PDB entry 6UQ3 | X-ray diffraction, 3.47 A resolution | chains A and H of the 13 polymer chains in the assembly

# Chain A
Name: DNA-directed RNA polymerase II subunit RPB1
From: Saccharomyces cerevisiae (strain ATCC 204508 / S288c)
Notes: EC 2.7.7.6
UniProtKB: P04050 (RPB1_YEAST); residue numbers follow UniProt; this construct covers 1-1733
Chain sequence (1733 residues; row label = number of the first residue in the row):
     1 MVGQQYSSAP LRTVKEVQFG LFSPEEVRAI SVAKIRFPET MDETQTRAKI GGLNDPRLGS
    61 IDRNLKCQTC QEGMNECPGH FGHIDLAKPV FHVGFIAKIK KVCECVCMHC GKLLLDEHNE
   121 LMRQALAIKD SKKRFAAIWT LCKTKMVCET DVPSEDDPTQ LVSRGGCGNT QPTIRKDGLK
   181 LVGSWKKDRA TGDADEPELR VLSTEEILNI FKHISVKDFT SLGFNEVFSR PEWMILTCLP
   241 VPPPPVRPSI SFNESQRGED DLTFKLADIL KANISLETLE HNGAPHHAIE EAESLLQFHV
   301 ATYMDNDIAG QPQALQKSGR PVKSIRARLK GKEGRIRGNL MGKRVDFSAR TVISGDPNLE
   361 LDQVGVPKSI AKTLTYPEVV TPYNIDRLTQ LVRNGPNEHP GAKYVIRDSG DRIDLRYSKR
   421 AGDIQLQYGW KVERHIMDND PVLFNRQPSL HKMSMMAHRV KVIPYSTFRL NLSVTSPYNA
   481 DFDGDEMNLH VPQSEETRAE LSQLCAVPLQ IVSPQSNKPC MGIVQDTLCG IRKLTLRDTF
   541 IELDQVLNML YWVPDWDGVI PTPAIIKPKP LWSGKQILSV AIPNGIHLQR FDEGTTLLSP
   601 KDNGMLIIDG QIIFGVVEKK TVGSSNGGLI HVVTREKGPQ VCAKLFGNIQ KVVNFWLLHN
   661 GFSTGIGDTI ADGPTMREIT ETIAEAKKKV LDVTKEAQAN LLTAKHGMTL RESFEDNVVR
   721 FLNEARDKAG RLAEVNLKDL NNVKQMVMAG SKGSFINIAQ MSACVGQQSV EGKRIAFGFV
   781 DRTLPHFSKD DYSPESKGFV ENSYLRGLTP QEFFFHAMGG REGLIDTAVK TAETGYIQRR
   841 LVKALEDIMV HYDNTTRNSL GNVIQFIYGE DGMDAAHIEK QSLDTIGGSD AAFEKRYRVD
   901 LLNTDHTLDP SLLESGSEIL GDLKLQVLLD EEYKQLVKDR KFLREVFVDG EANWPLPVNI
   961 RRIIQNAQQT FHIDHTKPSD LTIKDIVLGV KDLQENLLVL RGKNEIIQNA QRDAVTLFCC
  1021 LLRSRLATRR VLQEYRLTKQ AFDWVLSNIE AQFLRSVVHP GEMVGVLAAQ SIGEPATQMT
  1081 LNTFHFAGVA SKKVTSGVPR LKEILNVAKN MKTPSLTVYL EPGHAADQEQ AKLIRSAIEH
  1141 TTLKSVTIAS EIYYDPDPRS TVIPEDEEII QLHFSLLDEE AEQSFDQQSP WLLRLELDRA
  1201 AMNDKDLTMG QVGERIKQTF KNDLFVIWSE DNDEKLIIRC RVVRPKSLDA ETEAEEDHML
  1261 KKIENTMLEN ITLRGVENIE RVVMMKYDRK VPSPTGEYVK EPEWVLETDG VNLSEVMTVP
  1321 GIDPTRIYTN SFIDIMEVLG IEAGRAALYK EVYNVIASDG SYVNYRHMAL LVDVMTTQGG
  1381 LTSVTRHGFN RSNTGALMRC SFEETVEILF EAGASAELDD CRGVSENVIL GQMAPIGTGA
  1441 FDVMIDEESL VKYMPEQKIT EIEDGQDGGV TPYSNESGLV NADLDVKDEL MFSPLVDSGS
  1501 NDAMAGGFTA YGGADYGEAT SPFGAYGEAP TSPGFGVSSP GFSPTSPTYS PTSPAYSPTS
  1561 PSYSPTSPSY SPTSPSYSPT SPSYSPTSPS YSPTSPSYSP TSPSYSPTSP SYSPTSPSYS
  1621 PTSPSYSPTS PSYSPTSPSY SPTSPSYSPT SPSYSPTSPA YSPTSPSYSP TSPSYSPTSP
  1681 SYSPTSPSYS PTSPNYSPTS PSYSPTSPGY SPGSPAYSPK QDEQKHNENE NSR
Unresolved in the structure: 1-2, 154-160, 187-198, 250-256, 1082-1091, 1177-1186, 1244-1256, 1447-1733
Cystine bridges: Cys105-Cys142
Bound ions: Zn2+ site 1: Cys67, Cys70, Cys77, His80; Zn2+ site 2: Cys107, Cys110, Cys167; Mg2+: Asp483, Asp485 (shared with 1 residue of chain R)
UniProt features mapped onto this chain:
  - region: Pro248 to Asp260 (Lid loop), Asn306 to Lys323 (Rudder loop), Pro810 to Glu822 (Bridging helix)
  - binding site (Zn(2+)): Cys67, Cys70, Cys77, His80, Cys107, Cys110, Cys148, Cys167
  - binding site (Mg(2+)): Asp481, Asp483, Asp485
  - modified residue: Thr1471 (Phosphothreonine)
  - cross-link (Glycyl lysine isopeptide (Lys-Gly)): Lys695 (interchain with G-Cter in ubiquitin), Lys1246 (interchain with G-Cter in ubiquitin), Lys1350 (interchain with G-Cter in ubiquitin)
  - natural variant: Ser1653 to Pro1659 (deletion: In strain: A364A)
  - mutagenesis: Lys1246 (K1246R: Impairs ubiquitination during transcription stress)
Reported in the primary citation:
  - binding site for Template strand DNA: Pro448, Thr831

# Chain H
Name: DNA-directed RNA polymerases I, II, and III subunit RPABC3
From: Saccharomyces cerevisiae (strain ATCC 204508 / S288c)
UniProtKB: P20436 (RPAB3_YEAST); residues 1-146 here = UniProt positions 1-146
Chain sequence (146 residues; numbered 1 to 146; the number before each row is that of its first residue):
     1 MSNTLFDDIF QVSEVDPGRY NKVCRIEAAS TTQDQCKLTL DINVELFPVA AQDSLTVTIA
    61 SSLNLEDTPA NDSSATRSWR PPQAGDRSLA DDYDYVMYGT AYKFEEVSKD LIAVYYSFGG
   121 LLMRLEGNYR NLNNLKQENA YLLIRR
Unresolved in the structure: 1, 64-75
UniProt features mapped onto this chain:
  - region: Asp16 to Thr39 (Non-specific ssDNA binding)
  - modified residue: Ser2 (N-acetylserine), Thr68 (Phosphothreonine)

# How chain A and chain H interact
Pairs across the interface (53; chain A residue first):
  Arg537(A) with Tyr20(H); Val23(H); Arg25(H); Asp41(H), salt bridge; Gly120(H), hydrogen bond (side chain-backbone); Leu122(H)
  Asp538(A) with Tyr20(H); Asn21(H), hydrogen bond (side chain-backbone); Lys22(H), hydrogen bond (side chain-backbone); Val23(H), hydrogen bond (side chain-backbone)
  Phe540(A) with Asn43(H); Leu121(H), hydrophobic
  Ile560(A) with Ser78(H); Trp79(H), hydrogen bond (backbone-backbone)
  Thr562(A) with Trp79(H)
  Pro563(A) with Trp79(H); Tyr98(H)
  Ala564(A) with Met97(H); Tyr98(H), hydrogen bond (backbone-backbone); Phe118(H)
  Ile565(A) with Asn43(H); Val96(H); Met97(H), hydrophobic
  Ile566(A) with Val96(H); Tyr141(H), hydrophobic
  Lys567(A) with Asp91(H); Tyr93(H); Asp94(H); Tyr95(H); Val96(H)
  Pro568(A) with Leu46(H), hydrophobic
  Lys569(A) with Leu46(H)
  Pro570(A) with Trp79(H), hydrophobic
  Trp572(A) with Trp79(H), hydrophobic
  Ser573(A) with Gly119(H), hydrogen bond (side chain-backbone)
  Lys575(A) with Gly120(H)
  Leu597(A) with Tyr102(H), hydrogen bond (backbone-side chain)
  Leu598(A) with Arg25(H), hydrogen bond (backbone-side chain); Tyr102(H); Tyr115(H), hydrophobic; Leu122(H); Arg124(H)
  Asp602(A) with Tyr20(H), hydrogen bond
  Leu606(A) with Tyr102(H), hydrophobic
  Ile613(A) with Tyr102(H), hydrophobic; Ser117(H), hydrogen bond (backbone-side chain); Gly120(H)
  Phe614(A) with Leu122(H), hydrophobic
  Asp739(A) with Arg19(H), salt bridge
  Met748(A) with Arg19(H)
  Ile973(A) with Lys136(H)
  Asp974(A) with Lys136(H)
  His975(A) with Lys136(H)
Other interface residues (no listed pair), chain A (34 interface residues in all): Leu543, Val559, Pro561, Leu571, Gln576, Ser599, Pro600
Other interface residues (no listed pair), chain H (34 interface residues in all): Thr39, Arg77, Leu89, Lys103, Met123

# Overview
Chain A and chain H each contribute 34 residues to their interface, with 11 hydrogen bonds and 2 salt bridges.
Among the polar pairs are Arg537(A)-Asp41(H), Asp739(A)-Arg19(H) and Arg537(A)-Gly120(H). The paper reports a
binding site for Template strand DNA at Pro448(A) and Thr831(A).
Chain A is DNA-directed RNA polymerase II subunit RPB1 and chain H is DNA-directed RNA polymerases I, II, and
III subunit RPABC3, both from Saccharomyces cerevisiae (strain ATCC 204508 / S288c); the structure, RNA
polymerase II elongation complex with 5-guanidinohydantoin lesion in state 5, was determined by X-ray
diffraction, deposited together with 6UPX, 6UPY, 6UPZ, 6UQ0, 6UQ1 and 6UQ2.
